Entry 6XJS (X-ray diffraction, 1.94 A resolution); this record covers chains A and C of the 3 polymer chains in the assembly.

Chain A:
Name: GTP-binding nuclear protein Ran
Organism: Homo sapiens
UniProt: P62826 (RAN_HUMAN); numbering as in UniProt (aligned over 1-216)
Amino-acid sequence (216 residues; row label = number of the first residue in the row):
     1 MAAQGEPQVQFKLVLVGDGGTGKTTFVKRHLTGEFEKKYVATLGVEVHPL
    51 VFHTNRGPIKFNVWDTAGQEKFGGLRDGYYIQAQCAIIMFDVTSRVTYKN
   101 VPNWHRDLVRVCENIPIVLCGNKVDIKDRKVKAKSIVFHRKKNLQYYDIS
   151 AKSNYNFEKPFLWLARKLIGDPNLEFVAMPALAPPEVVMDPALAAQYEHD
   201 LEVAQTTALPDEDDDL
Unresolved in the structure: 1-8
UniProt features mapped onto this chain:
  - region: Lys37 to Val45 (Switch-I), Gly68 to Gln84 (Switch-II), Asp211 to Leu216 (Interaction with RANBP1)
  - binding site (GTP): Asp18 to Thr25, Glu36 to Thr42, Gly68, Asn122 to Asp125, Ser150 to Lys152
  - site: Gln69 (Essential for GTP hydrolysis)
  - modified residue: Ala2 (N-acetylalanine), Thr24 (Phosphothreonine), Lys37 (N6-acetyllysine), Lys60 (N6-acetyllysine), Lys71 (N6-acetyllysine), Lys99 (N6-acetyllysine), Lys134 (N6-acetyllysine), Lys159 (N6-acetyllysine)
  - cross-link (Glycyl lysine isopeptide (Lys-Gly)): Lys71 (interchain with G-Cter in SUMO2), Lys152 (interchain with G-Cter in SUMO2)

Chain C:
Name: Exportin-1
Organism: Saccharomyces cerevisiae
UniProt: P30822 (XPO1_YEAST); numbering as in UniProt; present here: 1-376, 414-1058
Amino-acid sequence (1024 residues; numbered -2 to 1058; 37 numbers in that range are skipped by the numbering (no residue carries them; nothing is unmodelled there); the number before each row is that of its first residue; numbers below 1 keep their minus sign (Gly-2 is residue -2)):
    -2 GGSMEGILDFSNDLDIALLDQVVSTFYQGSGVQQKQAQEILTKFQDNPDA
    48 WQKADQILQFSTNPQSKFIALSILDKLITRKWKLLPNDHRIGIRNFVVGM
    98 IISMCQDDEVFKTQKNLINKSDLTLVQILKQEWPQNWPEFIPELIGSSSS
   148 SVNVCENNMIVLKLLSEEVFDFSAEQMTQAKALHLKNSMSKEFEQIFKLC
   198 FQVLEQGSSSSLIVATLESLLRYLHWIPYRYIYETNILELLSTKFMTSPD
   248 TRAITLKCLTEVSNLKIPQDNDLIKRQTVLFFQNTLQQIATSVMPVTADL
   298 KATYANANGNDQSFLQDLAMFLTTYLARNRALLESDESLRELLLNAHQYL
   348 IQLSKIEERELFKTTLDYWHNLVADLFYE
   414 PLKKHIYEEICSQLRLVIIENMVRPEEVLVVENDEGEIVREFVKESDTIQ
   464 LYKSEREVLVYLTHLNVIDTEEIMISKLARQIDGSEWSWHNINTLSWAIG
   514 SISGTMSEDTEKRFVVTVIKDLLGLCEQKRGKDNKAVVASDIMYVVGQYP
   564 RFLKAHWNFLRTVILKLFKFMHETHEGVQDMACDTFIKIVQKCKYHFVIQ
   614 QPRESEPFIQTIIRDIQKTTADLQPQQVHTFYKACGIIISEERSVAERNR
   664 LLSDLMQLPNMAWDTIVEQSTANPTLLLDSETVKIIANIIKTNVAVCTSM
   714 GADFYPQLGHIYYNMLQLYRAVSSMISAQVAAEGLIATKTPKVRGLRTIK
   764 KEILKLVETYISKARNLDDVVKVLVEPLLNAVLEDYMNNVPDARDAEVLN
   814 CMTTVVEKVGHMIPQGVILILQSVFECTLDMINKDFTEYPEHRVEFYKLL
   864 KVINEKSFAAFLELPPAAFKLFVDAICWAFKHNNRDVEVNGLQIALDLVK
   914 NIERMGNVPFANEFHKNYFFIFVSETFFVLTDSDHKSGFSKQALLLMKLI
   964 SLVYDNKISVPLYQEAEVPQGTSNQVYLSQYLANMLSNAFPHLTSEQIAS
  1014 FLSALTKQCKDLVVFKGTLRDFLVQIKEVGGDPTDYLFAEDKENA
Unresolved in the structure: -2, 447-449, 978-980, 1053-1058
Construct notes: expression tag (-2 to 0); engineered mutation Gly537 (Asp in P30822), Cys539 (Thr in P30822), Glu540 (Val in P30822), Gln541 (Lys in P30822), Lys582 (Glu in P30822); conflict Cys1022 (Tyr in P30822)
Covalently attached groups: selinexor, bound form (V6A) linked to Cys539

Interface between chain A and chain C:
Contacting residue pairs (62; chain A residue first):
  Val45(A) - Gln35(C)
  Val47(A) - Gln31(C)
  Trp64(A) - Phe23(C)  hydrophobic
  Trp64(A) - Tyr24(C)  hydrophobic
  Trp64(A) - Gln31(C)
  Gly74(A) - Thr39(C)
  Gly74(A) - Gln42(C)  hydrogen bond (backbone-side chain)
  Leu75(A) - Phe23(C)  hydrophobic
  Leu75(A) - Thr39(C)
  Leu75(A) - Gln42(C)
  Asp77(A) - Phe65(C)
  Asp77(A) - Ser69(C)
  Asp77(A) - Lys117(C)  salt bridge
  Gly78(A) - Tyr24(C)  hydrogen bond (backbone-side chain)
  Gly78(A) - Phe65(C)
  Tyr79(A) - Phe23(C)  hydrophobic
  Tyr79(A) - Gln35(C)  hydrogen bond
  Tyr79(A) - Thr39(C)
  Ile81(A) - Tyr24(C)
  Ile81(A) - Gln62(C)
  Ile81(A) - Phe65(C)  hydrophobic
  Gln82(A) - Gln25(C)
  Gln82(A) - Gln62(C)
  Asn103(A) - Phe169(C)
  Asn103(A) - Glu172(C)
  Arg106(A) - Phe169(C)
  Arg106(A) - Glu172(C)  salt bridge
  Arg106(A) - Gln173(C)
  Arg110(A) - Asn113(C)  hydrogen bond (backbone-side chain)
  Arg110(A) - Leu120(C)
  Arg110(A) - Leu161(C)
  Arg110(A) - Glu164(C)  salt bridge
  Arg110(A) - Glu165(C)  salt bridge
  Val111(A) - Asn113(C)  hydrogen bond (backbone-side chain)
  Glu113(A) - Asn116(C)  hydrogen bond
  Ala133(A) - Gln463(C)
  Lys134(A) - Asp364(C)  salt bridge
  Lys134(A) - Gln463(C)
  His139(A) - Glu357(C)  salt bridge
  Arg140(A) - Met317(C)
  Arg140(A) - Lys360(C)
  Arg140(A) - Thr361(C)  hydrogen bond
  Arg140(A) - Asp364(C)  salt bridge
  Lys141(A) - Lys254(C)  hydrogen bond (backbone-side chain)
  Lys141(A) - Glu258(C)  salt bridge
  Asn143(A) - Lys254(C)  hydrogen bond
  Asn143(A) - Ser310(C)
  Asn143(A) - Gln313(C)  hydrogen bond
  Asn143(A) - Asp314(C)  hydrogen bond
  Gln145(A) - Glu355(C)  hydrogen bond
  Gln145(A) - Glu357(C)
  Asp148(A) - Asp460(C)
  Tyr155(A) - Val456(C)  hydrophobic
  Tyr155(A) - Glu458(C)
  Tyr155(A) - Asp460(C)  hydrogen bond
  Asn156(A) - Asp460(C)
  Lys167(A) - Gln309(C)  hydrogen bond
  Pro172(A) - Ala302(C)
  Pro172(A) - Asn303(C)
  Thr206(A) - Ile749(C)
  Ala208(A) - Lys752(C)
  Glu212(A) - Arg757(C)
Also at the interface, not in a pair above, chain A (39 interface residues in all): Lys12, Leu43, Gly44, Gln69, Val96, Pro102, Cys112, Tyr146, Asp213
Also at the interface, not in a pair above, chain C (49 interface residues in all): Leu38, Ile66, Thr257, Lys457, Ser459, Ser467, Asp947, Ser950

In short:
39 residues of chain A and 49 residues of chain C are in contact; the contacts include 14 hydrogen bonds and 8
salt bridges. Among the polar pairs are Asp77(A)-Lys117(C), Arg106(A)-Glu172(C) and Arg110(A)-Glu164(C).
Curated annotation (UniProt) lists 23 GTP-binding residues on chain A.
Here chain A is GTP-binding nuclear protein Ran (Homo sapiens) and chain C is Exportin-1 (Saccharomyces
cerevisiae). Entry 6XJS (Crystal Structure of KPT-330 bound to CRM1 (E582K, 537-DLTVK-541 to GLCEQ)) was
determined by X-ray diffraction, deposited together with 6XJP, 6XJR, 6XJT, 6XJU and 7L5E.
